Entry 8WHX (electron microscopy, 2.80 A resolution); this record covers chains a and e of the 50 polymer chains in the assembly.

== Chain a ==
Molecule: 16S rRNA
From: Mycolicibacterium smegmatis MC2 155
Sequence (1528 nucleotides; each row starts with the number of its first residue):
     1 UUUUUGUUUGGAGAGUUUGAUCCUGGCUCAGGACGAACGCUGGCGGCGUG
    51 CUUAACACAUGCAAGUCGAACGGAAAGGCCCUUUCGGGGGUACUCGAGUG
   101 GCGAACGGGUGAGUAACACGUGGGUGAUCUGCCCUGCACUUUGGGAUAAG
   151 CCUGGGAAACUGGGUCUAAUACCGAAUACACCCUGCUGGUCGCAUGGCCU
   201 GGUAGGGGAAAGCUUUUGCGGUGUGGGAUGGGCCCGCGGCCUAUCAGCUU
   251 GUUGGUGGGGUGAUGGCCUACCAAGGCGACGACGGGUAGCCGGCCUGAGA
   301 GGGUGACCGGCCACACUGGGACUGAGAUACGGCCCAGACUCCUACGGGAG
   351 GCAGCAGUGGGGAAUAUUGCACAAUGGGCGCAAGCCUGAUGCAGCGACGC
   401 CGCGUGAGGGAUGACGGCCUUCGGGUUGUAAACCUCUUUCAGCACAGACG
   451 AAGCGCAAGUGACGGUAUGUGCAGAAGAAGGACCGGCCAACUACGUGCCA
   501 GCAGCCGCGGUAAUACGUAGGGUCCGAGCGUUGUCCGGAAUUACUGGGCG
   551 UAAAGAGCUCGUAGGUGGUUUGUCGCGUUGUUCGUGAAAACUCACAGCUU
   601 AACUGUGGGCGUGCGGGCGAUACGGGCAGACUAGAGUACUGCAGGGGAGA
   651 CUGGAAUUCCUGGUGUAGCGGUGGAAUGCGCAGAUAUCAGGAGGAACACC
   701 GGUGGCGAAGGCGGGUCUCUGGGCAGUAACUGACGCUGAGGAGCGAAAGC
   751 GUGGGGAGCGAACAGGAUUAGAUACCCUGGUAGUCCACGCCGUAAACGGU
   801 GGGUACUAGGUGUGGGUUUCCUUCCUUGGGAUCCGUGCCGUAGCUAACGC
   851 AUUAAGUACCCCGCCUGGGGAGUACGGCCGCAAGGCUAAAACUCAAAGGA
   901 AUUGACGGGGGCCCGCACAAGCGGCGGAGCAUGUGGAUUAAUUCGAUGCA
   951 ACGCGAAGAACCUUACCUGGGUUUGACAUGCACAGGACGCCGGCAGAGAU
  1001 GUCGGUUCCCUUGUGGCCUGUGUGCAGGUGGUGCAUGGCUGUCGUCAGCU
  1051 CGUGUCGUGAGAUGUUGGGUUAAGUCCCGCAACGAGCGCAACCCUUGUCU
  1101 CAUGUUGCCAGCACGUUAUGGUGGGGACUCGUGAGAGACUGCCGGGGUCA
  1151 ACUCGGAGGAAGGUGGGGAUGACGUCAAGUCAUCAUGCCCCUUAUGUCCA
  1201 GGGCUUCACACAUGCUACAAUGGCCGGUACAAAGGGCUGCGAUGCCGUGA
  1251 GGUGGAGCGAAUCCUUUCAAAGCCGGUCUCAGUUCGGAUCGGGGUCUGCA
  1301 ACUCGACCCCGUGAAGUCGGAGUCGCUAGUAAUCGCAGAUCAGCAACGCU
  1351 GCGGUGAAUACGUUCCCGGGCCUUGUACACACCGCCCGUCACGUCAUGAA
  1401 AGUCGGUAACACCCGAAGCCGGUGGCCUAACCCUUGUGGAGGGAGCCGUC
  1451 GAAGGUGGGAUCGGCGAUUGGGACGAAGUCGUAACAAGGUAGCCGUACCG
  1501 GAAGGUGCGGCUGGAUCACCUCCUUUCU
Disordered / not traced: 1-8, 1524-1528

== Chain e ==
Molecule: 30S ribosomal protein S4
From: Mycolicibacterium smegmatis MC2 155
UniProtKB: A0QSL7 (RS4_MYCS2); residue numbers follow UniProt; this construct covers 1-201
Amino-acid sequence (201 residues; row label = number of the first residue in the row):
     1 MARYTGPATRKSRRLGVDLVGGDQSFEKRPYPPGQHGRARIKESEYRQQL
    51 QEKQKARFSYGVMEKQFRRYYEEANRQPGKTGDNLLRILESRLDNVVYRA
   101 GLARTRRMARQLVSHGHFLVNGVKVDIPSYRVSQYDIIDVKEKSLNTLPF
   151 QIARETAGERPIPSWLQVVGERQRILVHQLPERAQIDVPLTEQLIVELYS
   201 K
Disordered / not traced: 1

== How chain a and chain e interact ==
Residue-residue contacts - 106 pairs, chain a then chain e:
  G10(a) with Asn75(e), phosphate contact
  A12(a) with Glu197(e), hydrogen bond to the base; Ser200(e), hydrogen bond to the base; Lys201(e), base contact
  C401(a) with Lys65(e), phosphate contact; Arg69(e), salt bridge to the phosphate
  G402(a) with Gln66(e), hydrogen bond to the phosphate; Ile127(e), sugar contact; Ser129(e), phosphate contact
  C403(a) with Ala2(e), base contact; Gln66(e), phosphate contact; Ser114(e), phosphate contact; Ile127(e), sugar contact; Pro128(e), phosphate contact; Ser129(e), hydrogen bond to the phosphate
  G404(a) with Ala2(e), base contact; Arg3(e), phosphate contact; Arg110(e), salt bridge to the phosphate; Ser114(e), hydrogen bond to the phosphate; Pro128(e), phosphate contact
  U405(a) with Ala2(e), base contact; Arg3(e), salt bridge to the phosphate
  G406(a) with Arg3(e), hydrogen bond to the phosphate; Gln111(e), hydrogen bond to the base
  A407(a) with Arg3(e), salt bridge to the phosphate; Arg107(e), salt bridge to the phosphate; Met108(e), sugar contact; Gln111(e), sugar contact
  G408(a) with Arg104(e), hydrogen bond to the phosphate; Thr105(e), phosphate contact; Arg107(e), phosphate contact
  G409(a) with Arg104(e), salt bridge to the phosphate
  G413(a) with Lys28(e), base contact; Arg29(e), base contact
  C418(a) with Gln35(e), sugar contact
  U426(a) with Arg29(e), salt bridge to the phosphate; Tyr31(e), hydrogen bond to the phosphate; Gly34(e), hydrogen bond to the phosphate; Gln35(e), sugar contact
  U427(a) with Arg13(e), salt bridge to the phosphate; Arg29(e), salt bridge to the phosphate; Pro33(e), phosphate contact; Gly34(e), phosphate contact
  G428(a) with Pro7(e), phosphate contact; Arg10(e), salt bridge to the phosphate; Arg29(e), hydrogen bond to the sugar
  U429(a) with Thr9(e), hydrogen bond to the phosphate; Arg13(e), salt bridge to the phosphate; Arg29(e), salt bridge to the phosphate
  A430(a) with Pro7(e), phosphate contact; Ala8(e), hydrogen bond to the phosphate; Thr9(e), phosphate contact
  C436(a) with Leu148(e), sugar contact; Pro149(e), sugar contact
  U437(a) with His115(e), hydrogen bond to the sugar; His117(e), hydrogen bond to the phosphate
  U438(a) with His115(e), sugar contact; His117(e), phosphate contact
  U439(a) with Ser114(e), hydrogen bond to the sugar; His115(e), hydrogen bond to the base; Asp126(e), hydrogen bond to the sugar
  U470(a) with Lys124(e), salt bridge to the phosphate
  G471(a) with Lys143(e), salt bridge to the phosphate
  A475(a) with Gln111(e), base contact; His115(e), base contact
  A479(a) with Ala2(e), base contact
  G486(a) with Lys42(e), salt bridge to the phosphate
  C488(a) with Tyr46(e), sugar contact; Lys201(e), salt bridge to the phosphate
  A489(a) with Lys42(e), salt bridge to the phosphate; Ser44(e), phosphate contact; Tyr46(e), phosphate contact; Leu50(e), sugar contact
  A490(a) with Lys42(e), salt bridge to the phosphate; Arg47(e), salt bridge to the phosphate
  C491(a) with His36(e), hydrogen bond to the phosphate
  U492(a) with His36(e), hydrogen bond to the sugar
  G520(a) with Gln35(e), sugar contact
  G521(a) with Gly34(e), sugar contact; Gln35(e), hydrogen bond to the sugar
  G522(a) with Arg10(e), salt bridge to the phosphate; Arg14(e), hydrogen bond to the phosphate; Gly34(e), sugar contact
  U523(a) with Arg10(e), salt bridge to the phosphate; Arg14(e), salt bridge to the phosphate; Pro33(e), phosphate contact
  C524(a) with Gln54(e), hydrogen bond to the phosphate
  C525(a) with Lys53(e), salt bridge to the phosphate; Gln54(e), hydrogen bond to the phosphate; Arg57(e), salt bridge to the phosphate; Glu64(e), phosphate contact
  G526(a) with Met63(e), base contact; Glu64(e), hydrogen bond to the phosphate; Lys65(e), hydrogen bond to the phosphate
  A527(a) with Ala2(e), hydrogen bond to the phosphate; Met63(e), phosphate contact
  C593(a) with Arg76(e), salt bridge to the phosphate
  U599(a) with Lys124(e), sugar contact; Val125(e), sugar contact; Asp126(e), hydrogen bond to the base; Ile127(e), base contact
  U600(a) with Ile127(e), base contact; Ser129(e), base contact; Tyr130(e), sugar contact
  A601(a) with Arg69(e), phosphate contact
  A602(a) with Arg69(e), sugar contact
Also at the interface, not in a pair above, chain a (53 interface residues in all): U9, G32, C419, G469, G528, C529, U592, A594
Also at the interface, not in a pair above, chain e (60 interface residues in all): Tyr4, Thr5, Ser25, Gln49, Arg68, Arg92, Thr147, Leu198

== In short ==
The interface between chain a and chain e involves 53 residues on one side and 60 on the other, with 28
hydrogen bonds and 25 salt bridges. Among the polar pairs are A12(a)-Glu197(e), A12(a)-Ser200(e) and
G406(a)-Gln111(e).
Here chain a is 16S rRNA and chain e is 30S ribosomal protein S4, both from Mycolicibacterium smegmatis MC2
155. Entry 8WHX (Cryo- EM structure of Mycobacterium smegmatis 70S ribosome and RafH) was determined by
electron microscopy together with 8WHY, 8WI7, 8WI8, 8WI9, 8WIB, 8WIC, 8WID and 8WIF from the same study.
